Entry 5LFQ (X-ray diffraction, 3.50 A resolution); this record covers chains D and J of the 16 polymer chains in the assembly.

[Chain D (and J)]
Molecule: Bacterial proteasome activator
Source organism: Mycobacterium tuberculosis H37Rv
Notes: chain J of this document is another copy of the same molecule, construct and numbering; everything in this record applies to it too
Reference sequence: P9WKX3 (BPA_MYCTU); residues 36-159 here = UniProt positions 36-159
Sequence (131 residues; numbered 29 to 159; the number before each row is that of its first residue):
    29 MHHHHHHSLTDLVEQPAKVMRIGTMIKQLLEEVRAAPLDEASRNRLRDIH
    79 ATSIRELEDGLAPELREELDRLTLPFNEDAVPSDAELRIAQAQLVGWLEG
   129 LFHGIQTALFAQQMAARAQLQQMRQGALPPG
Not modelled in the structure: 29-36, 150-159
Differences from the reference sequence: initiating methionine (29); expression tag (30-35)
Modified / non-standard residues: Mse-29, Mse-151 (selenomethionine); Mse-48, Mse-53, Mse-142 (selenomethionine; parent Met)

[How chain D and chain J interact]
Contacting residue pairs - 14 pairs, chain D then chain J:
  Thr-135(D) / Ala-146(J)
  Thr-135(D) / Gln-149(J)  hydrogen bond (side chain-backbone)
  Phe-138(D) / Arg-145(J)
  Phe-138(D) / Ala-146(J)
  Phe-138(D) / Gln-149(J)
  Ala-139(D) / Ala-146(J)  hydrophobic
  Mse-142(D) / Mse-142(J)
  Mse-142(D) / Ala-146(J)  hydrophobic
  Ala-146(D) / Thr-135(J)
  Ala-146(D) / Phe-138(J)
  Ala-146(D) / Ala-139(J)  hydrophobic
  Ala-146(D) / Mse-142(J)  hydrophobic
  Gln-149(D) / Thr-135(J)  hydrogen bond (backbone-side chain)
  Gln-149(D) / Phe-138(J)
Other interface residues (no listed pair), chain D (9 interface residues in all): Arg-145, Gln-147, Leu-148
Other interface residues (no listed pair), chain J (9 interface residues in all): Gln-147, Leu-148

[In short]
Chain D and chain J each contribute 9 residues to their interface; the contacts include 2 hydrogen bonds. Its
one hydrogen-bonded contact is Thr-135(D)/Gln-149(J).
Chain D and chain J are both Bacterial proteasome activator (Mycobacterium tuberculosis H37Rv); the structure,
Crystal Structure of the Bacterial Proteasome Activator Bpa of Mycobacterium tuberculosis (space group P3),
was determined by X-ray diffraction (same publication as 5LFJ, 5LFP and 5LZP).
